7LEY - chains A and E of the 9 polymer chains in the assembly; structure by electron microscopy, 3.05 A resolution.

== Chain A ==
Protein: Arginase-1
From: Homo sapiens
Notes: EC 3.5.3.1
Reference sequence: P05089 (ARGI1_HUMAN); residue numbers follow UniProt; this construct covers 1-322
Chain sequence (322 residues; numbered 1 to 322; the number before each row is that of its first residue):
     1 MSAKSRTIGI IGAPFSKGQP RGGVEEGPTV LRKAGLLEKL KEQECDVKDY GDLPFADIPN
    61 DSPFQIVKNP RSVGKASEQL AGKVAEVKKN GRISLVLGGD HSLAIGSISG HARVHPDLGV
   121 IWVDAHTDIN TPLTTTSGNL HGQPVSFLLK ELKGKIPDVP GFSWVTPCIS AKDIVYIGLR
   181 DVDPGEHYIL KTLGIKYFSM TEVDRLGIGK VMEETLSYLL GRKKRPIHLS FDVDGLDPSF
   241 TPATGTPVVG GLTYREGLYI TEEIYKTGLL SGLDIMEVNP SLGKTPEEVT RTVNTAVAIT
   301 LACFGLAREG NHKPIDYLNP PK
Not modelled in the structure: 1-2, 320-322
Curated features (UniProtKB/Swiss-Prot):
  - binding site (Mn(2+)): H101, D124, H126, D128, D232, D234
  - binding site (substrate): H126 to N130, S137 to N139, D183, T246, E277
  - modified residue: K17 (N6-succinyllysine), S62 (Phosphoserine), S72 (Phosphoserine), K75 (N6-succinyllysine), S163 (Phosphoserine), S217 (Phosphoserine)
  - natural variant: I11 (I11T: In ARGIN), G27 (G27D: In ARGIN), G74 (G74V: In ARGIN), A125 (A125V: In ARGIN), T134 (T134I: In ARGIN), G138 (G138V: In ARGIN), R180 (R180T: In ARGIN), G235 (G235R: In ARGIN), R308 (R308Q: In ARGIN)
Bound ions: Mn2+ site 1: H101, D128, D232; Mn2+ site 2: D124, D232, D234
What the authors report for this chain:
  - mutagenesis - R308A: decreased catalytic activity (citing earlier work)

== Chain E ==
Protein: mAb5 light chain
From: Homo sapiens
Chain sequence (214 residues; numbered 1 to 214; the number before each row is that of its first residue):
     1 DIQMTQSPSS LSASVGDRVT ITCRASQGIS NYLAWYQQKP GKVPQLLISA ASTLQSGVPS
    61 RFSGSGSGTD FTLTISSLQP EDVATYYCQK YNSAPRTFGQ GTKVEIKRAD AAPTVSIFPP
   121 SSEQLTSGGA SVVCFLNNFY PKDINVKWKI DGSERQNGVL NSWTDQDSKD STYSMSSTLT
   181 LTKDEYERHN SYTCEATHKT STSPIVKSFN RNEC
Disulfides: C23-C88, C134-C194

== Chain A / chain E interface ==
Contacting residue pairs (10):
  P54(A) with S30(E)
  F55(A) with Y32(E), hydrogen bond (backbone-side chain)
  A56(A) with S30(E); N31(E)
  D57(A) with N31(E), hydrogen bond (backbone-side chain); Y32(E); A50(E); Y91(E), hydrogen bond
  P59(A) with S49(E); T53(E)
Also at the interface, not in a pair above, chain A (6 interface residues in all): N60
Also at the interface, not in a pair above, chain E (8 interface residues in all): Q55

== In short ==
Chain A and chain E form an interface of 6 and 8 residues respectively, with 3 hydrogen bonds. Among the polar
pairs are F55(A)-Y32(E), D57(A)-N31(E) and D57(A)-Y91(E). Curated annotation (UniProt) lists 6 Mn2+-binding
residues and 11 substrate-binding residues on chain A. The paper reports that R308A of chain A reduces
catalytic activity.
Chain A is Arginase-1 and chain E is mAb5 light chain, both from Homo sapiens; the structure, Trimeric human
Arginase 1 in complex with mAb5, was determined by electron microscopy.
